Entry 1A4F (X-ray diffraction, 2.00 A resolution); this record covers chains A and B.

Chain A:
Protein: Hemoglobin (alpha chain)
From: Anser indicus
UniProt: P01990 (HBA_ANSIN); numbering as in UniProt (aligned over 1-141)
Sequence (141 residues; each row starts with the number of its first residue):
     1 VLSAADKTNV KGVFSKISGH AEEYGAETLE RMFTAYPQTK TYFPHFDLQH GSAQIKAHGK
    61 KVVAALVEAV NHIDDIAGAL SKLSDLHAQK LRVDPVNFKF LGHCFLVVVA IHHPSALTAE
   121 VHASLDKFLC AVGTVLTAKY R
Ion coordination: heme Fe: H87 (together with oxygen molecule)
Residues lining bound ligands:
  - heme (HEM): M32, T39, Y42, F43, H45, F46, H58, K61, V62, A65, L66, L83, L86, H87, L91, V93, N97, F98, L101, V132, L136
  - heme / oxygen molecule: L29, M32, T39, Y42, F43, H45, F46, H58, K61, V62, A65, L66, L83, L86, H87, L91, V93, N97, F98, L101, V132, L136
  - oxygen molecule (OXY): L29, F43, H58, V62, H87, L101

Chain B:
Protein: Hemoglobin (beta chain)
From: Anser indicus
UniProt: P02118 (HBB_ANSIN); residues 1-146 here = UniProt positions 1-146
Sequence (146 residues; row label = number of the first residue in the row):
     1 VHWSAEEKQL ITGLWGKVNV ADCGAEALAR LLIVYPWTQR FFSSFGNLSS PTAILGNPMV
    61 RAHGKKVLTS FGDAVKNLDN IKNTFAQLSE LHCDKLHVDP ENFRLLGDIL IIVLAAHFAK
   121 EFTPDCQAAW QKLVRVVAHA LARKYH
Ion coordination: heme Fe: H92 (together with oxygen molecule)
Residues lining bound ligands:
  - heme (HEM): L31, T38, F41, F42, F45, H63, K66, V67, S70, F71, F85, L88, L91, H92, L96, V98, N102, F103, L106, V137, L141
  - heme / oxygen molecule: L28, L31, T38, F41, F42, F45, H63, K66, V67, S70, F71, F85, L88, L91, H92, L96, V98, N102, F103, L106, V137, L141
  - oxygen molecule (OXY): L28, F42, H63, V67, H92

How chain A and chain B interact:
Residue-residue contacts (37):
  R31(A) with F122(B), hydrogen bond (side chain-backbone); T123(B); P124(B); Q127(B), hydrogen bond
  T34(A) with P124(B); D125(B); A128(B)
  A35(A) with Q131(B)
  Y36(A) with Q131(B), hydrogen bond
  K99(A) with R104(B)
  H103(A) with D108(B); I111(B); I112(B); Q131(B), hydrogen bond
  C104(A) with Q127(B)
  L106(A) with I112(B), hydrophobic
  V107(A) with I111(B), hydrophobic; Q127(B)
  A110(A) with I112(B); A115(B); A116(B)
  I111(A) with A115(B); A119(B); K120(B); F122(B)
  L117(A) with R30(B), hydrogen bond (backbone-side chain); I112(B), hydrophobic
  T118(A) with R30(B)
  A119(A) with R30(B); I33(B), hydrophobic
  E120(A) with P51(B)
  H122(A) with R30(B), hydrogen bond; V34(B); I112(B)
  A123(A) with I33(B); V34(B), hydrophobic
  D126(A) with Y35(B), hydrogen bond
Interface residues without a listed pair, chain A (21 interface residues in all): F100, H112, P114
Interface residues without a listed pair, chain B (22 interface residues in all): T52, I109

Overview:
Chain A and chain B form an interface of 21 and 22 residues respectively, with 7 hydrogen bonds. Among the
polar pairs are R31(A)-F122(B), R31(A)-Q127(B) and Y36(A)-Q131(B). Bound to chain A: heme, oxygen molecule and
heme / oxygen molecule.
Here chain A is Hemoglobin (alpha chain) and chain B is Hemoglobin (beta chain), both from Anser indicus.
Entry 1A4F (Bar-headed goose hemoglobin (oxy form)) was determined by X-ray diffraction.
